Entry 8P78 (electron microscopy, 1.90 A resolution); this record covers chains I and J of the 3 polymer chains in the assembly.

== Chain I ==
Protein: Cyclin-H
Source organism: Homo sapiens
UniProtKB: P51946 (CCNH_HUMAN); residues 1-323 here = UniProt positions 1-323
Sequence (324 residues; each row starts with the number of its first residue; numbering starts at 0):
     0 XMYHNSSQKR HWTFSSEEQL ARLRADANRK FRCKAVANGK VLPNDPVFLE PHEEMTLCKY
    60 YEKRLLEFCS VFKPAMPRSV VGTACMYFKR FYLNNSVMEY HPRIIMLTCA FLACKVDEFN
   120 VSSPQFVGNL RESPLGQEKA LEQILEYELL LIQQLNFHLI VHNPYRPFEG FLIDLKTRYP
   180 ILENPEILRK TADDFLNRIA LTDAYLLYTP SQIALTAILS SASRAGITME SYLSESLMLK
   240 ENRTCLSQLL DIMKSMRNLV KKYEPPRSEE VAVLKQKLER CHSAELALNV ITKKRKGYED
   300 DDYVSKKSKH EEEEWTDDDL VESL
Unresolved in the structure: 39-43, 285-323
Construct notes: acetylation (0)
Modified positions: ACE (acetyl group) at position 0
Curated features (UniProtKB/Swiss-Prot):
  - modified residue: Ser5 (Phosphoserine), Ser132 (Phosphoserine), Ser304 (Phosphoserine), Thr315 (Phosphothreonine), Ser322 (Phosphoserine)
  - mutagenesis: Ser5 (S5A: No effect on the transcriptional activity of the reconstituted TFIIH complex), Ser304 (S304A: No effect on the transcriptional activity of the reconstituted TFIIH complex)

== Chain J ==
Protein: Cyclin-dependent kinase 7
Source organism: Homo sapiens
Notes: EC 2.7.11.22, 2.7.11.23
UniProtKB: P50613 (CDK7_HUMAN); numbering as in UniProt (aligned over 1-346)
Sequence (349 residues; row label = number of the first residue in the row; numbers below 1 keep their minus sign (Ser-2 is residue -2)):
    -2 SNAMALDVKS RAKRYEKLDF LGEGQFATVY KARDKNTNQI VAIKKIKLGH RSEAKDGINR
    58 TALREIKLLQ ELSHPNIIGL LDAFGHKSNI SLVFDFMETD LEVIIKDNSL VLTPSHIKAY
   118 MLMTLQGLEY LHQHWILHRD LKPNNLLLDE NGVLKLADFG LAKSFGSPNR AYTHQVVTRW
   178 YRAPELLFGA RMYGVGVDMW AVGCILAELL LRVPFLPGDS DLDQLTRIFE TLGTPTEEQW
   238 PDMCSLPDYV TFKSFPGIPL HHIFSAAGDD LLDLIQGLFL FNPCARITAT QALKMKYFSN
   298 RPGPTPGCQL PRPNCPVETL KEQSNPALAI KRKRTEALEQ GGLPKKLIF
Unresolved in the structure: -2 to 9, 31-36, 43-51, 311-346
Construct notes: expression tag (-2 to 0)
Curated features (UniProtKB/Swiss-Prot):
  - active site: Asp137 (Proton acceptor)
  - binding site (ATP): Leu18 to Val26, Lys41
  - modified residue: Ala2 (N-acetylalanine), Ser7 (Phosphoserine), Ser164 (Phosphoserine), Thr170 (Phosphothreonine), Ser321 (Phosphoserine)
  - mutagenesis: Lys41 (K41A: Total loss of activity; K41M: No effect on interaction with HINT1), Phe91 (F91G: Enhanced capacity to bind ATP analogs), Ser164 (S164A: No mitotic repression of transcriptional activity of the reconstituted TFIIH complex), Thr170 (T170A: Total loss of activity. Total loss of transcriptional activity of the reconstituted TFIIH complex; T170E: No effect on interaction with HINT1)
Residues lining bound ligands: dinaciclib (1QK; 3-[({3-ethyl-5-[(2S)-2-(2-hydroxyethyl)piperidin-1-yl]pyrazolo[1,5-a]pyrimidin-7-yl}amino)methyl]-1-hydroxypyridinium): Leu18, Gly19, Glu20, Gly21, Val26, Ala39, Lys41, Phe91, Asp92, Phe93, Met94, Glu95, Thr96, Asp97, Val100, Leu144
Reported in the primary citation:
  - binding site for dinaciclib: Met94

== How chain I and chain J interact ==
Residue-residue contacts - 41 pairs, chain I then chain J:
  ACE_0(I) with His131(J)
  Met1(I) with His131(J); Trp132(J)
  Asn4(I) with Tyr127(J); His131(J), hydrogen bond
  Ser5(I) with Glu68(J)
  Ser6(I) with Glu68(J), hydrogen bond
  Phe110(I) with Asp53(J)
  Leu111(I) with Leu60(J), hydrophobic
  Lys114(I) with Asp53(J), hydrogen bond (side chain-backbone); Gly54(J); Ile55(J), hydrogen bond (side chain-backbone); Leu60(J); Lys64(J)
  Val115(I) with Lys64(J), hydrogen bond (backbone-side chain)
  Glu117(I) with Arg61(J), salt bridge; Lys64(J), salt bridge; Lys160(J)
  Val120(I) with Arg57(J), hydrogen bond (backbone-side chain)
  Ser122(I) with Lys52(J), hydrogen bond (side chain-backbone); Asp53(J)
  Leu144(I) with Lys52(J); Gly54(J)
  Glu147(I) with Gly54(J); Ile55(J), hydrogen bond (side chain-backbone)
  Leu148(I) with Gly82(J); His83(J); Lys84(J); Ile87(J), hydrophobic
  Ile151(I) with Leu60(J), hydrophobic
  Gln152(I) with Gly82(J)
  Asn155(I) with Gln67(J)
  Phe156(I) with Gln67(J), hydrogen bond (backbone-side chain); Ala80(J); Phe81(J), hydrophobic
  His157(I) with Gln67(J)
  Leu158(I) with Leu60(J), hydrophobic; Ile63(J), hydrophobic; Lys64(J)
  Ile159(I) with Lys64(J); Glu68(J)
Other interface residues (no listed pair), chain I (26 interface residues in all): Asn119, Pro123, Leu140, Arg165
Other interface residues (no listed pair), chain J (23 interface residues in all): Gln130, Arg167

== Overview ==
The interface between chain I and chain J involves 26 residues on one side and 23 on the other; the contacts
include 9 hydrogen bonds and 2 salt bridges. Polar contacts include Glu117(I)-Arg61(J), Glu117(I)-Lys64(J) and
Asn4(I)-His131(J). Bound to chain J: dinaciclib. From the paper: a binding site for dinaciclib at Met94(J).
Chain I is Cyclin-H and chain J is Cyclin-dependent kinase 7, both from Homo sapiens; the structure, Cryo-EM
structure of CAK in complex with inhibitor dinaciclib, was determined by electron microscopy together with
8ORM, 8P6V, 8P6W, 8P6X, 8P6Y, 8P6Z and 11 further entries from the same study.
